PDB entry 7CBL | electron microscopy, 2.80 A resolution | chains B and c of the 52 polymer chains in the assembly

# Chain B
Protein: Flagellar L-ring protein
Organism: Salmonella typhimurium (strain LT2 / SGSC1412 / ATCC 700720)
Reference sequence: P0A1N8 (FLGH_SALTY); numbering as in UniProt (aligned over 1-232)
Sequence (232 residues; row label = number of the first residue in the row):
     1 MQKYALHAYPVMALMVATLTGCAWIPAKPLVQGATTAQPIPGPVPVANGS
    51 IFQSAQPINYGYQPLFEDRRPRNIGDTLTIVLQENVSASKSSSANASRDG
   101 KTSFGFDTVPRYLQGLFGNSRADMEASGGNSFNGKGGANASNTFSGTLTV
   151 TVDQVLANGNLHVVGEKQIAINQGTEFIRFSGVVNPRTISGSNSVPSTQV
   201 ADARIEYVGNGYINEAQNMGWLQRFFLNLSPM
Unresolved in the structure: 1-21
Glycans and other covalent adducts: octanoic acid (caprylic acid) (OCA) linked to Cys22
Swiss-Prot annotation at these positions:
  - lipidation: Cys22 (N-palmitoyl cysteine)
What the authors report for this chain:
  - post-translational modification sites: Cys22
  - binding site for octanoic acid (caprylic acid): Cys22

# Chain c
Protein: Flagellar P-ring protein
Organism: Salmonella typhimurium (strain LT2 / SGSC1412 / ATCC 700720)
Reference sequence: P15930 (FLGI_SALTY); residue numbers follow UniProt; this construct covers 1-365
Sequence (365 residues; each row starts with the number of its first residue):
     1 MFKALAGIVLALVATLAHAERIRDLTSVQGVRENSLIGYGLVVGLDGTGD
    51 QTTQTPFTTQTLNNMLSQLGITVPTGTNMQLKNVAAVMVTASYPPFARQG
   101 QTIDVVVSSMGNAKSLRGGTLLMTPLKGVDSQVYALAQGNILVGGAGASA
   151 GGSSVQVNQLNGGRITNGAIIERELPTQFGAGNTINLQLNDEDFTMAQQI
   201 TDAINRARGYGSATALDARTVQVRVPSGNSSQVRFLADIQNMEVNVTPQD
   251 AKVVINSRTGSVVMNREVTLDSCAVAQGNLSVTVNRQLNVNQPNTPFGGG
   301 QTVVTPQTQIDLRQSGGSLQSVRSSANLNSVVRALNALGATPMDLMSILQ
   351 SMQSAGCLRAKLEII
Unresolved in the structure: 1-19, 146-156, 284-315
Cystine bridges: Cys273-Cys357

# How chain B and chain c interact
Residue-residue contacts (16):
  Tyr62(B) with Pro125(c)
  Gln63(B) with Gln68(c)
  Pro64(B) with Gln68(c)
  Leu65(B) with Asn64(c); Met65(c), hydrogen bond (backbone-backbone); Gln68(c)
  Phe66(B) with Leu41(c), hydrophobic; Thr61(c); Asn64(c), hydrogen bond (backbone-side chain); Met65(c), hydrophobic; Leu122(c), hydrophobic; Met123(c)
  Glu67(B) with Asn64(c); Lys127(c), salt bridge
  Asp68(B) with Gln60(c), hydrogen bond; Asn64(c), hydrogen bond
Other interface residues (no listed pair), chain B (8 interface residues in all): Gly191
Other interface residues (no listed pair), chain c (13 interface residues in all): Tyr39, Gly40, Thr124

# In short
The interface between chain B and chain c involves 8 residues on one side and 13 on the other, with 4 hydrogen
bonds and 1 salt bridge. Polar pairs include Glu67(B)-Lys127(c), Phe66(B)-Asn64(c) and Asp68(B)-Gln60(c). From
the paper: a binding site for octanoic acid (caprylic acid) at Cys22(B); a modification site at Cys22(B).
Chain B is Flagellar L-ring protein and chain c is Flagellar P-ring protein, both from Salmonella typhimurium
(strain LT2 / SGSC1412 / ATCC 700720); the structure, Cryo-EM structure of the flagellar LP ring from
Salmonella, was determined by electron microscopy, deposited together with 7CBM, 7CG0, 7CG4, 7CGO, 7E80, 7E81
and 7E82.
